PDB entry 6KNC | electron microscopy, 9.30 A resolution (very low resolution: no residue pairs are listed; an interface is given only as per-side residue counts) | chains C and F of the 7 polymer chains in the assembly

[Chain C]
Molecule: DNA polymerase sliding clamp 1
Organism: Thermococcus kodakarensis KOD1
Reference sequence: Q5JF32 (PCNA1_THEKO); numbering as in UniProt (aligned over 1-249)
Amino-acid sequence (249 residues; row label = number of the first residue in the row):
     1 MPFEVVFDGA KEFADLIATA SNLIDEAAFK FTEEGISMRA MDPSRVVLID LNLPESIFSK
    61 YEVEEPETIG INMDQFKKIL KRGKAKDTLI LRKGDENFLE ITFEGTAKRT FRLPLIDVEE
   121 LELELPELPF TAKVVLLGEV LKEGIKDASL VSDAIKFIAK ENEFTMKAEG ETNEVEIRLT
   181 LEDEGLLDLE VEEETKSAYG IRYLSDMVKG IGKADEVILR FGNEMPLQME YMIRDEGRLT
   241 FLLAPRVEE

[Chain F]
Molecule: pri30DNA
Sequence (30 nucleotides; numbered 1 to 30; the number before each row is that of its first residue):
     1 CGAACTGCCT GGAATCCTGA CGACATGTAG
Not modelled in the structure: 26-30

[Interface between chain C and chain F]
At this resolution (9 A) residue pairs are not listed: 4 residues of chain C and 4 of chain F lie at the interface.

[Summary]
Chain C and chain F each contribute 4 residues to their interface.
Chain C is DNA polymerase sliding clamp 1 (Thermococcus kodakarensis KOD1) and chain F is pri30DNA; the
structure, PolD-PCNA-DNA (form B), was determined by electron microscopy, deposited together with 6KNB.
